7V90 - chains E and J of the 10 polymer chains in the assembly; structure by electron microscopy, 3.50 A resolution.

Chain E:
Protein: Histone H3.1
Organism: Homo sapiens
Reference sequence: P68431 (H31_HUMAN); residues 0-135 here correspond to UniProt positions 1-136 (UniProt number = residue number + 1)
Amino-acid sequence (136 residues; numbered 0 to 135; the number before each row is that of its first residue; numbering starts at 0):
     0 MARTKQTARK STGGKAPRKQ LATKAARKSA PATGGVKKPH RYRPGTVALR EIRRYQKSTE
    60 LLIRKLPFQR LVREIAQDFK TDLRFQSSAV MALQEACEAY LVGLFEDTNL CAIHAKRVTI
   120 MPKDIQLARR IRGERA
Unresolved in the structure: 0-35
Swiss-Prot annotation at these positions:
  - modified residue: Arg2 (Asymmetric dimethylarginine), Thr3 (Phosphothreonine), Lys4 (Allysine), Gln5 (5-glutamyl dopamine), Thr6 (Phosphothreonine), Arg8 (Citrulline), Lys9 (N6,N6,N6-trimethyllysine), Ser10 (ADP-ribosylserine), Thr11 (Phosphothreonine), Lys14 (N6-(2-hydroxyisobutyryl)lysine), Arg17 (Asymmetric dimethylarginine), Lys18 (N6-(2-hydroxyisobutyryl)lysine), Lys23 (N6-(2-hydroxyisobutyryl)lysine), Arg26 (Citrulline), Lys27 (N6,N6,N6-trimethyllysine), Ser28 (ADP-ribosylserine), Lys36 (N6,N6,N6-trimethyllysine), Lys37 (N6-methyllysine), Tyr41 (Phosphotyrosine), Lys56 (N6,N6,N6-trimethyllysine) and 8 more in UniProt
  - lipidation: Lys18 (N6-decanoyllysine)

Chain J:
Molecule: 145-nt DNA strand
Organism: Homo sapiens
Sequence (145 nucleotides; numbered -72 to 72; the number before each row is that of its first residue; numbers below 1 keep their minus sign (DC-72 is residue -72)):
   -72 CTAACCCTAA CCCTAACCCT AACCCTAACC CTAACCCTAA CCCTAACCCT AACCCTAACC
   -12 CTAACCCTAA CCCTAACCCT AACCCTAACC CTAACCCTAA CCCTAACCCT AACCCTAACC
    48 CTAACCCTAA CCCTAACCCT AACCC

Chain E / chain J interface:
Contacting residue pairs - 18 pairs, chain E then chain J:
  Arg40(E) with DC-8(J), hydrogen bond to the base
  Arg42(E) with DT-5(J), salt bridge to the phosphate; DC70(J), phosphate contact; DC71(J), salt bridge to the phosphate
  Pro43(E) with DT-5(J), sugar contact
  Thr45(E) with DC70(J), hydrogen bond to the phosphate
  Arg72(E) with DT-23(J), salt bridge to the phosphate
  Arg83(E) with DC-24(J), sugar contact; DT-23(J), phosphate contact
  Phe84(E) with DC-24(J), sugar contact; DT-23(J), phosphate contact
  Gln85(E) with DC-24(J), phosphate contact
  Arg116(E) with DA-3(J), phosphate contact; DC-2(J), phosphate contact
  Val117(E) with DA-3(J), hydrogen bond to the phosphate
  Thr118(E) with DA-3(J), hydrogen bond to the phosphate
  Met120(E) with DA-3(J), phosphate contact; DC-2(J), phosphate contact
Interface residues without a listed pair, chain E (16 interface residues in all): His39, Tyr41, Leu82, Ser86
Interface residues without a listed pair, chain J (10 interface residues in all): DC-6, DA69

In short:
The interface between chain E and chain J involves 16 residues on one side and 10 on the other, with 4
hydrogen bonds and 3 salt bridges. Polar pairs include Arg40(E)-DC-8(J), Thr45(E)-DC70(J) and
Val117(E)-DA-3(J).
Here chain E is Histone H3.1 and chain J is a 145-nt DNA strand, both from Homo sapiens. Entry 7V90 (Telomeric
mononucleosome) was determined by electron microscopy together with 7V96, 7V9C, 7V9J, 7V9K, 7V9S and 7VA4 from
the same study.
